PDB entry 3MNN | X-ray diffraction, 2.50 A resolution | chains C and J of the 10 polymer chains in the assembly

Chain C:
Protein: Histone H2A
Organism: Xenopus laevis
UniProt: Q6AZJ8 (Q6AZJ8_XENLA); residues 1-119 here correspond to UniProt positions 2-120 (UniProt number = residue number + 1)
Amino-acid sequence (119 residues; each row starts with the number of its first residue):
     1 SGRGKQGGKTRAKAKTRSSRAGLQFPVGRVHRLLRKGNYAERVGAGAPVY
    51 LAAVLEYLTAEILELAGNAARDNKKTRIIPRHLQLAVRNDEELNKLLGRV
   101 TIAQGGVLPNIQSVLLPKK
Disordered / not traced: 1-13

Chain J:
Molecule: 145-nt DNA strand
Sequence (145 nucleotides; row label = number of the first residue in the row; numbers below 1 keep their minus sign (DA-72 is residue -72)):
   -72 ATCAATATCCACCTGCAGATACTACCAAAAGTGTATTTGGAAACTGCTCC
   -22 ATCAAAAGGCATGTTCAGCTGATTCAGCTGAACATGCCTTTTGATGGAGC
    28 AGTTTCCAAATACACTTTTGGTAGTATCTGCAGGTGGATATTGAT

Chain C / chain J interface:
Pairs across the interface (13; chain C residue first):
  Arg29(C) - DG47(J)  hydrogen bond to the phosphate
  Arg29(C) - DG48(J)  salt bridge to the phosphate
  Arg35(C) - DT38(J)  salt bridge to the phosphate
  Arg42(C) - DA37(J)  hydrogen bond to the sugar
  Arg42(C) - DT38(J)  phosphate contact
  Val43(C) - DT38(J)  hydrogen bond to the phosphate
  Gly44(C) - DA37(J)  phosphate contact
  Ala45(C) - DA37(J)  hydrogen bond to the phosphate
  Lys75(C) - DC58(J)  phosphate contact
  Lys75(C) - DA59(J)  phosphate contact
  Thr76(C) - DC58(J)  hydrogen bond to the phosphate
  Arg77(C) - DG57(J)  hydrogen bond to the sugar
  Arg77(C) - DC58(J)  hydrogen bond to the phosphate
Interface residues without a listed pair, chain C (12 interface residues in all): Ala14, Glu41, Lys74
Interface residues without a listed pair, chain J (8 interface residues in all): DT45

Overview:
Chain C and chain J form an interface of 12 and 8 residues respectively, with 7 hydrogen bonds and 2 salt
bridges. Polar pairs include Arg42(C)-DA37(J), Arg77(C)-DG57(J) and Arg29(C)-DG47(J).
Here chain C is Histone H2A (Xenopus laevis) and chain J is a 145-nt DNA strand. Entry 3MNN (A Ruthenium
Antitumour Agent Forms Specific Histone Protein Adducts in the Nucleosome Core) was determined by X-ray
diffraction.
